PDB entry 8SOJ | electron microscopy, 3.80 A resolution | chains A and B of the 4 polymer chains in the assembly

[Chain A]
Name: CST complex subunit CTC1
From: Escherichia coli O157:H7
UniProtKB: chimeric construct of P0AEY0, Q2NKJ3: residues -381 to -16 from P0AEY0 (MALE_ECO57) positions 27-392 (UniProt number = residue number + 408); residues 1-1217 from Q2NKJ3 positions 1-1217 (same numbers)
Sequence (1613 residues; row label = number of the first residue in the row; numbers below 1 keep their minus sign (Met-395 is residue -395)):
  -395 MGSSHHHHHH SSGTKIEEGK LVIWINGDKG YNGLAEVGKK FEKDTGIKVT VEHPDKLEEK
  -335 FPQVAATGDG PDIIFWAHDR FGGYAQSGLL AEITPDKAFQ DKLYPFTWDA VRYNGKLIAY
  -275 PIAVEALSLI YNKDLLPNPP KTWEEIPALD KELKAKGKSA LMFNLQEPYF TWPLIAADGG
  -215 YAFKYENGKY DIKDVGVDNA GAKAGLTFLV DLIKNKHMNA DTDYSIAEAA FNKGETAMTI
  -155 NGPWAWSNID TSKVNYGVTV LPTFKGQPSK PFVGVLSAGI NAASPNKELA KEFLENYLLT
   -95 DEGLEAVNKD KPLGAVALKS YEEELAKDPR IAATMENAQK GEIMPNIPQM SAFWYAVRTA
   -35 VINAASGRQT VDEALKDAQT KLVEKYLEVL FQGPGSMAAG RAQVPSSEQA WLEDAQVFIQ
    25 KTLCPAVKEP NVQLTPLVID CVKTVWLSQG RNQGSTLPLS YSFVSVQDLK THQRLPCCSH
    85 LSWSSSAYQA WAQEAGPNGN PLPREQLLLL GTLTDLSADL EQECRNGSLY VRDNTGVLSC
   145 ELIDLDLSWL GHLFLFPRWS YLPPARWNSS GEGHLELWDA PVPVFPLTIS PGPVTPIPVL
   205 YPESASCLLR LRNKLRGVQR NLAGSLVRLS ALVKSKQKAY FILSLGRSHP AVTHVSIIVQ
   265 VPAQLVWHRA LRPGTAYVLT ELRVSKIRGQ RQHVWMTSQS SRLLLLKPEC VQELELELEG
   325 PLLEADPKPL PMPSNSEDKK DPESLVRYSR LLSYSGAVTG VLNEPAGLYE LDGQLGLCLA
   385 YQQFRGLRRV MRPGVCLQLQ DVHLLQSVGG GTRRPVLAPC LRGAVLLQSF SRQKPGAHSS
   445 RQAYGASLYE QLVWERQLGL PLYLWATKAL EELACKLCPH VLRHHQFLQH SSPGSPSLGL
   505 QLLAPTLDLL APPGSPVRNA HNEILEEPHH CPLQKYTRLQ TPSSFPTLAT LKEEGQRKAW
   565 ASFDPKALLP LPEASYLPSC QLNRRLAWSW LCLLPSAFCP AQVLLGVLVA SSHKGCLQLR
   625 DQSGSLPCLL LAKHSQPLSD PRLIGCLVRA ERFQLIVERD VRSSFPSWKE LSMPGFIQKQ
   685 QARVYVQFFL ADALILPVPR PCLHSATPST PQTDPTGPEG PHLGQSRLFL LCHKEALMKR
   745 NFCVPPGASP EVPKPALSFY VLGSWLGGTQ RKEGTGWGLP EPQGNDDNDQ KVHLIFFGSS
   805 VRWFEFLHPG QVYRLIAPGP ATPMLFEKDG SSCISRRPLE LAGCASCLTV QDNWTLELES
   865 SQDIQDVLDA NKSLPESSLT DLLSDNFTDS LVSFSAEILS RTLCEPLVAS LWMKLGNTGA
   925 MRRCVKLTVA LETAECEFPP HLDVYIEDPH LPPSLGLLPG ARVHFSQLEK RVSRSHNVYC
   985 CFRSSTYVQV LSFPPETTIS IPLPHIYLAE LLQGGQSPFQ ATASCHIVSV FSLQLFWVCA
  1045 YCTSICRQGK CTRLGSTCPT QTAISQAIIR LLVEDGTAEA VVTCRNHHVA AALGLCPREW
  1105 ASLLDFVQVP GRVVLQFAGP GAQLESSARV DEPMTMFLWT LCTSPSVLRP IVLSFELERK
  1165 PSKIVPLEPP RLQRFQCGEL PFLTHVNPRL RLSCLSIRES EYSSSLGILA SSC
Not modelled in the structure: -395 to 7, 321-344, 708-726, 1209-1217
Differences from the reference sequence: initiating methionine (-395); expression tag (-394 to -382); linker (-15 to 0)
Bound ions: Zn2+: Cys1043, Cys1046, Cys1055, Cys1062
What the authors report for this chain:
  - disease-associated variants - H484P, G503R: abolished binding to Protection of telomeres protein 1
  - contacts within the chain: Pro483-His484 (hydrophobic contact)

[Chain B]
Name: CST complex subunit STN1
From: Human enterovirus 71
Notes: EC 3.4.22.29, 3.6.1.15, 3.4.22.28, 2.7.7.48
UniProtKB: chimeric construct of B6F2F5, Q96AP0, Q9H668: residues -248 to -9 from B6F2F5 (B6F2F5_HE71) positions 2-241 (UniProt number = residue number + 250); residues 1-397 from Q96AP0 positions 1-397 (same numbers); residues 404-771 from Q9H668 positions 1-368 (UniProt number = residue number - 403)
Sequence (1049 residues; numbered -277 to 771; the number before each row is that of its first residue; numbers below 1 keep their minus sign (Met-277 is residue -277)):
  -277 MWSHPQFEKG GGSGGGSGGS AWSHPQFEKG SVSKGEELFT GVVPILVELD GDVNGHKFSV
  -217 SGEGEGDATY GKLTLKFICT TGKLPVPWPT LVTTLTYGVQ CFSRYPDHMK QHDFFKSAMP
  -157 EGYVQERTIF FKDDGNYKTR AEVKFEGDTL VNRIELKGID FKEDGNILGH KLEYNYNSHN
   -97 VYIMADKQKN GIKVNFKIRH NIEDGSVQLA DHYQQNTPIG DGPVLLPDNH YLSTQSALSK
   -37 DPNEKRDHMV LLEFVTAAGI TLGMDELYKE NLYFQGGSMA GSGRLVLRPW IRELILGSET
    23 PSSPRAGQLL EVLQDAEAAV AGPSHAPDTS DVGATLLVSD GTHSVRCLVT REALDTSDWE
    83 EKEFGFRGTE GRLLLLQDCG VHVQVAEGGA PAEFYLQVDR FSLLPTEQPR LRVPGCNQDL
   143 DVQKKLYDCL EEHLSESTSS NAGLSLSQLL DEMREDQEHQ GALVCLAESC LTLEGPCTAP
   203 PVTHWAASRC KATGEAVYTV PSSMLCISEN DQLILSSLGP CQRTQGPELP PPDPALQDLS
   263 LTLIASPPSS PSSSGTPALP GHMSSEESGT SISLLPALSL AAPDPGQRSS SQPSPAICSA
   323 PATLTPRSPH ASRTPSSPLQ SCTPSLSPRS HVPSPHQALV TRPQKPSLEF KEFVGLPCKN
   383 RPPFPRTGAT RGAQEGGSGG SMQPGSSRCE EETPSLLWGL DPVFLAFAKL YIRDILDMKE
   443 SRQVPGVFLY NGHPIKQVDV LGTVIGVRER DAFYSYGVDD STGVINCICW KKLNTESVSA
   503 APSAARELSL TSQLKKLQET IEQKTKIEIG DTIRVRGSIR TYREEREIHA TTYYKVDDPV
   563 WNIQIARMLE LPTIYRKVYD QPFHSSALEK EEALSNPGAL DLPSLTSLLS EKAKEFLMEN
   623 RVQSFYQQEL EMVESLLSLA NQPVIHSASS DQVNFKKDTT SKAIHSIFKN AIQLLQEKGL
   683 VFQKDDGFDN LYYVTREDKD LHRKIHRIIQ QDCQKPNHME KGCHFLHILA CARLSIRPGL
   743 SEAVLQQVLE LLEDQSDIVS TMEHYYTAF
Not modelled in the structure: -277 to 174, 242-409, 771
Differences from the reference sequence: initiating methionine (-277); expression tag (-276 to -249); linker (-8 to 0, 398-403)
Swiss-Prot annotation at these positions:
  - DNA-binding region: Val460 to Val558 (OB)

[Interface between chain A and chain B]
Residue-residue contacts (67):
  Asn56(A) - Glu180(B)
  Gln57(A) - Glu180(B)
  Tyr1011(A) - Glu572(B)
  Tyr1011(A) - Thr575(B)
  His1030(A) - Arg538(B)
  His1030(A) - Tyr556(B)  hydrogen bond
  Arg1074(A) - Val761(B)
  Glu1078(A) - Ala428(B)
  Glu1078(A) - Phe429(B)  hydrogen bond (side chain-backbone)
  Glu1078(A) - Arg538(B)  salt bridge
  Asp1079(A) - Lys431(B)
  Gly1080(A) - Ala428(B)
  Gly1080(A) - Phe429(B)
  Gly1080(A) - Ala430(B)
  Gly1080(A) - Tyr581(B)  hydrogen bond (backbone-side chain)
  Thr1081(A) - Pro424(B)
  Thr1081(A) - Val425(B)  hydrogen bond (backbone-backbone)
  Thr1081(A) - Ala428(B)
  Thr1081(A) - Ile576(B)
  Ala1082(A) - Ala428(B)
  Glu1083(A) - Leu427(B)
  Glu1103(A) - Gln515(B)  hydrogen bond
  Asp1109(A) - Arg508(B)  salt bridge
  Phe1110(A) - Arg508(B)
  Phe1110(A) - Leu512(B)  hydrophobic
  Gln1120(A) - His708(B)  hydrogen bond
  Gln1120(A) - Gln712(B)  hydrogen bond
  Ser1130(A) - Arg705(B)  hydrogen bond
  Ser1131(A) - Arg709(B)  hydrogen bond
  Met1138(A) - Leu512(B)
  Met1140(A) - Leu516(B)  hydrophobic
  Phe1141(A) - Gln515(B)
  Phe1141(A) - Leu519(B)  hydrophobic
  Leu1145(A) - Leu519(B)  hydrophobic
  Ser1148(A) - Ile523(B)
  Pro1149(A) - Ile523(B)
  Pro1154(A) - Tyr556(B)
  Pro1174(A) - Leu422(B)  hydrophobic
  Arg1175(A) - Asp756(B)  salt bridge
  Gln1177(A) - Asp756(B)  hydrogen bond
  Arg1178(A) - Met620(B)
  Arg1178(A) - Arg623(B)  hydrogen bond (backbone-side chain)
  Arg1178(A) - Arg698(B)
  Phe1179(A) - Arg623(B)  hydrogen bond (backbone-side chain)
  Gln1180(A) - Arg623(B)
  Leu1184(A) - Val446(B)  hydrophobic
  Pro1185(A) - Arg623(B)
  Phe1186(A) - Val446(B)  hydrophobic
  Phe1186(A) - Pro447(B)
  Leu1187(A) - Trp420(B)
  Leu1187(A) - Glu617(B)
  Thr1188(A) - Trp420(B)
  Thr1188(A) - Gly421(B)
  His1189(A) - Trp420(B)
  His1189(A) - Gly421(B)  hydrogen bond (backbone-backbone)
  His1189(A) - Leu422(B)
  Val1190(A) - Gly421(B)
  Asn1191(A) - Gly421(B)
  Asn1191(A) - Leu422(B)  hydrogen bond (side chain-backbone)
  Arg1195(A) - Glu755(B)
  Glu1205(A) - Asn564(B)  hydrogen bond
  Glu1205(A) - Ile565(B)
  Ser1208(A) - Lys526(B)  hydrogen bond (backbone-side chain)
  Ser1208(A) - Tyr556(B)
  Ser1208(A) - Lys557(B)  hydrogen bond (side chain-backbone)
  Ser1208(A) - Val558(B)
  Ser1208(A) - Asp559(B)
Interface residues without a listed pair, chain A (50 interface residues in all): Gly58, Glu1014, Leu1016, Phe1035, Ser1106, Pro1137, Ser1150, Gly1182, Ser1207
Interface residues without a listed pair, chain B (56 interface residues in all): Leu418, Leu419, Phe426, Val449, Lys458, Ser511, Arg536, Arg542, Lys579, Val580, Glu621, Ser758, Asp759, Ala770

[Summary]
50 residues of chain A face 56 of chain B across their interface; the contacts include 17 hydrogen bonds and 3
salt bridges. Polar pairs include Glu1078(A)-Arg538(B), Asp1109(A)-Arg508(B) and Arg1175(A)-Asp756(B). From
the paper: H484P and G503R of chain A abolish binding to Protection of telomeres protein 1; contacts within
the chain involving His484(A) and Pro483(A).
Chain A is CST complex subunit CTC1 (Escherichia coli O157:H7) and chain B is CST complex subunit STN1 (Human
enterovirus 71); the structure, Cryo-EM structure of human CST bound to POT1(ESDL)/TPP1 in the absence of
telomeric ssDNA, was determined by electron microscopy, deposited together with 8SOK.
